PDB entry 9G8Q | electron microscopy, 4.10 A resolution (low resolution: residue-level contacts below are approximate; hydrogen-bond / salt-bridge calls are withheld) | chains B and C of the 4 polymer chains in the assembly

# Chain B
Name: Superkiller complex protein 3
Source organism: Homo sapiens
UniProt: Q6PGP7 (SKI3_HUMAN); residues 1-1564 here = UniProt positions 1-1564
Chain sequence (1568 residues; row label = number of the first residue in the row; numbers below 1 keep their minus sign (Gly-3 is residue -3)):
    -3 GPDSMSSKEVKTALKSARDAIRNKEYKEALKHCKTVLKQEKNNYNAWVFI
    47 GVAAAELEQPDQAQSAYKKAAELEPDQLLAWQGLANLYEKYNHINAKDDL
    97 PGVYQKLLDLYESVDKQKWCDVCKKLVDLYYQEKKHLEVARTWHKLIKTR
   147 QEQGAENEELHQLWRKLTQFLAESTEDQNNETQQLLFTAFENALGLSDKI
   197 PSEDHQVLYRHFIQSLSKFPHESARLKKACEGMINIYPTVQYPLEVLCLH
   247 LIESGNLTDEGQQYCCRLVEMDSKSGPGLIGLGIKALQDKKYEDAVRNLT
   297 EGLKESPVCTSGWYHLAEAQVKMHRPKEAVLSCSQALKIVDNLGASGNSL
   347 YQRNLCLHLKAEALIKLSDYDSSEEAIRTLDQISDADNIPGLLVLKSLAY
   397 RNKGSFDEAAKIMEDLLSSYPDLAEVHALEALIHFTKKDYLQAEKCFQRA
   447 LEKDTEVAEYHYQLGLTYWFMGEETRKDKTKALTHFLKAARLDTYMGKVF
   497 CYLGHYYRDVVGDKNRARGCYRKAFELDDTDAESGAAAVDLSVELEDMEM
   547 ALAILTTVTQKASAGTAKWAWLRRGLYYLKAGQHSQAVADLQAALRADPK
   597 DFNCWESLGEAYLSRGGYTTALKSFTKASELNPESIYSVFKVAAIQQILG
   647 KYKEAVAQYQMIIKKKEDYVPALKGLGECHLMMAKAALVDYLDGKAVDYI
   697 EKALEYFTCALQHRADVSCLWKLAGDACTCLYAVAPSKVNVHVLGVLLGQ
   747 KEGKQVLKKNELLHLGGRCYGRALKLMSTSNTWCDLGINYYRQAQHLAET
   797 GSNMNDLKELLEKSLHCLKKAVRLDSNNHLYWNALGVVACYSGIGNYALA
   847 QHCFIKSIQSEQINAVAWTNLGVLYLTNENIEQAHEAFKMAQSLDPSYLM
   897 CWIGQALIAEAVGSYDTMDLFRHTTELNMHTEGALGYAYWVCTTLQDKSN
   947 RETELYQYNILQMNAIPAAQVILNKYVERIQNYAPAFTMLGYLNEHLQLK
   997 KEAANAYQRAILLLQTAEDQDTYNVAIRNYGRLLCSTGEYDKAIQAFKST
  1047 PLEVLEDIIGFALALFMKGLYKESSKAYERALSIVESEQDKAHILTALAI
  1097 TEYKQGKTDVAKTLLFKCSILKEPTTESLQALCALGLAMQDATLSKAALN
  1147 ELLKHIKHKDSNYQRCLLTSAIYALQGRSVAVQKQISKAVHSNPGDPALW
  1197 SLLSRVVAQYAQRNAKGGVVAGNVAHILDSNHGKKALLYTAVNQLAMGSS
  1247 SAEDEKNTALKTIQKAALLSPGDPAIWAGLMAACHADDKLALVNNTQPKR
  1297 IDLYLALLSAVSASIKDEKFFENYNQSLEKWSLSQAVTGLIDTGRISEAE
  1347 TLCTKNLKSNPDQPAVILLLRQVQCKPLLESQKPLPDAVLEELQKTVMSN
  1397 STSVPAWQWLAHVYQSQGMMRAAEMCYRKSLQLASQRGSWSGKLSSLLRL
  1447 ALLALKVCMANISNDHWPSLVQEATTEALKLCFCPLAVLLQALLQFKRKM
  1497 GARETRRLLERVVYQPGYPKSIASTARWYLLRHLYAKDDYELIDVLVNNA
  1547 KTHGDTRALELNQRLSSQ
Disordered / not traced: -3 to 630
Sequence notes: expression tag (-3 to 0)

# Chain C
Name: WD repeat-containing protein 61
Source organism: Homo sapiens
UniProt: Q9GZS3 (WDR61_HUMAN); residue numbers follow UniProt; this construct covers 1-305
Chain sequence (305 residues; each row starts with the number of its first residue):
     1 MTNQYGILFKQEQAHDDAIWSVAWGTNKKENSETVVTGSLDDLVKVWKWR
    51 DERLDLQWSLEGHQLGVVSVDISHTLPIAASSSLDAHIRLWDLENGKQIK
   101 SIDAGPVDAWTLAFSPDSQYLATGTHVGKVNIFGVESGKKEYSLDTRGKF
   151 ILSIAYSPDGKYLASGAIDGIINIFDIATGKLLHTLEGHAMPIRSLTFSP
   201 DSQLLVTASDDGYIKIYDVQHANLAGTLSGHASWVLNVAFCPDDTHFVSS
   251 SSDKSVKVWDVGTRTCVHTFFDHQDQVWGVKYNGNGSKIVSVGDDQEIHI
   301 YDCPI

# Interface between chain B and chain C
Residue-residue contacts (38; chain B residue first):
  Lys649(B) - Asp201(C)
  Leu688(B) - Asp218(C)
  Leu688(B) - Asn223(C)
  Lys691(B) - Asp218(C)
  Lys691(B) - Gln220(C)
  Asn960(B) - Ser229(C)
  Pro963(B) - Tyr213(C)
  Val967(B) - Leu224(C)
  Val967(B) - Gly226(C)
  Asn970(B) - Leu224(C)
  Lys971(B) - Ala225(C)
  Gln994(B) - Ala190(C)
  Leu995(B) - Glu187(C)
  Leu995(B) - Gly188(C)
  Glu998(B) - Glu187(C)
  Ser1226(B) - Trp234(C)
  Asn1227(B) - Trp234(C)
  Lys1252(B) - Asp17(C)
  Lys1252(B) - Gln296(C)
  Lys1257(B) - Asp17(C)
  Lys1257(B) - Leu40(C)
  Gln1260(B) - Trp20(C)
  Gln1260(B) - Gly66(C)
  Gln1260(B) - Leu84(C)
  Leu1264(B) - Trp20(C)
  Leu1264(B) - Trp278(C)
  Leu1265(B) - Arg194(C)
  Pro1267(B) - Trp110(C)
  Pro1267(B) - Phe150(C)
  Trp1273(B) - Pro106(C)
  Arg1296(B) - Gln64(C)
  Arg1296(B) - Leu65(C)
  Leu1299(B) - Leu84(C)
  Leu1299(B) - Asp85(C)
  Leu1299(B) - Ala86(C)
  Ser1305(B) - Val107(C)
  Ala1309(B) - His126(C)
  Ser1310(B) - His126(C)
Interface residues without a listed pair, chain B (32 interface residues in all): Gly690, Gln966, Lys1230, Lys1261, Ala1263, Ala1302, Asp1313
Interface residues without a listed pair, chain C (37 interface residues in all): Asp16, Asp41, Gly105, His221, Thr227, Ser233, Ser252

# Summary
32 residues of chain B and 37 residues of chain C are in contact.
Chain B is Superkiller complex protein 3 and chain C is WD repeat-containing protein 61, both from Homo
sapiens; the structure, 40S-bound human SKI238 complex in the open state (Gatekeeping module), was determined
by electron microscopy (same publication as 9G8N, 9G8P and 9G8R).
